3MVL - chain A; structure by X-ray diffraction, 2.80 A resolution.

Chain A:
Molecule: Mitogen-activated protein kinase 14
From: Homo sapiens
Notes: EC 2.7.11.24
Reference sequence: Q16539 (MK14_HUMAN); residues 2-360 here = UniProt positions 2-360
Sequence (366 residues; row label = number of the first residue in the row; numbers below 1 keep their minus sign (Met-5 is residue -5)):
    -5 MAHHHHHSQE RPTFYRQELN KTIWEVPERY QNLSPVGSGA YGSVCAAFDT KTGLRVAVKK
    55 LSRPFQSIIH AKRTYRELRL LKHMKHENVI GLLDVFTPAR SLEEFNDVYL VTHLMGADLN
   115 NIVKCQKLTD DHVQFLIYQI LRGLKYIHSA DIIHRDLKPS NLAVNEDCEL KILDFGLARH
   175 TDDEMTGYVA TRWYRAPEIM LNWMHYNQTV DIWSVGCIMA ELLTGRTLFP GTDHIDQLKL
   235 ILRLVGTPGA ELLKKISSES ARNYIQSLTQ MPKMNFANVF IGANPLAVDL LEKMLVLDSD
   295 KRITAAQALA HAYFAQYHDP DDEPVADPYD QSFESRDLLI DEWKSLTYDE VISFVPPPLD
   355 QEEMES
Unresolved in the structure: -5 to 4, 175-184, 354-360
Differences from the reference sequence: expression tag (-5 to 1)
Ligand contacts: 38P (4-{[5-(cyclopropylcarbamoyl)-2-methylphenyl]amino}-5-methyl-N-propylpyrrolo[2,1-f][1,2,4]triazine-6-carboxamide): Gly33, Val38, Ala51, Val52, Lys53, Glu71, Leu74, Leu75, Ile84, Leu104, Thr106, His107, Leu108, Met109, Gly110, Ala111, Asp112, Ala157, Leu167, Asp168, Phe169, Leu171
Curated features (UniProtKB/Swiss-Prot):
  - motif: Thr180 to Tyr182 (TXY)
  - active site: Asp168 (Proton acceptor)
  - binding site (ATP): Val30 to Val38, Lys53
  - modified residue: Ser2 (N-acetylserine), Thr16 (Phosphothreonine), Lys53 (N6-acetyllysine), Lys152 (N6-acetyllysine), Thr180 (Phosphothreonine), Tyr182 (Phosphotyrosine), Thr263 (Phosphothreonine), Tyr323 (Phosphotyrosine)

Overview:
Ligands of chain A: compound 38P. Curated annotation (UniProt) lists active-site residue Asp168 and 10
ATP-binding residues.
Chain A is Mitogen-activated protein kinase 14 (Homo sapiens); the structure, P38 Alpha Map Kinase complexed
with pyrrolotriazine inhibitor 7K, was determined by X-ray diffraction together with 3MVM from the same study.
